5NPZ - chains A and B of the 3 polymer chains in the assembly; structure by X-ray diffraction, 1.43 A resolution.

Chain A:
Molecule: MHC class I antigen
Organism: Sus scrofa
Reference sequence: B1PJV3 (B1PJV3_PIG); residues 2-277 here correspond to UniProt positions 22-297 (UniProt number = residue number + 20)
Amino-acid sequence (277 residues; numbered 1 to 277; the number before each row is that of its first residue):
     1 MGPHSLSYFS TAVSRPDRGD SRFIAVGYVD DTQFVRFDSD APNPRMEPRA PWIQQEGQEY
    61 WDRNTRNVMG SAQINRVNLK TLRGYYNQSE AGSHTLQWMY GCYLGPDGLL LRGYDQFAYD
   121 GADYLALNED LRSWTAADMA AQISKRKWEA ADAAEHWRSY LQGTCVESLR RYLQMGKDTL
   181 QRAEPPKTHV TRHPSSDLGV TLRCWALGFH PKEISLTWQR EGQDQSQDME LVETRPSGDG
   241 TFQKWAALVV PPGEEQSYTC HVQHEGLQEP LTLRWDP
Sequence notes: initiating methionine (1)
Cystine bridges: C102-C165, C204-C260

Chain B:
Molecule: Beta-2-microglobulin
Organism: Sus scrofa
Reference sequence: Q07717 (B2MG_PIG); residues 1-98 here correspond to UniProt positions 21-118 (UniProt number = residue number + 20)
Amino-acid sequence (99 residues; numbered 0 to 98; the number before each row is that of its first residue; numbering starts at 0):
     0 MVARPPKVQV YSRHPAENGK PNYLNCYVSG FHPPQIEIDL LKNGEKMNAE QSDLSFSKDW
    60 SFYLLVHTEF TPNAVDQYSC RVKHVTLDKP KIVKWDRDH
Sequence notes: initiating methionine (0)
Cystine bridges: C25-C79

Chain A / chain B interface:
Pairs across the interface (57; chain A residue first):
  F9(A) with F55(B)
  S10(A) with F55(B)
  T11(A) with F55(B); F61(B)
  V13(A) with Q34(B)
  I24(A) with L53(B)
  V26(A) with D52(B); L53(B); S54(B)
  Y28(A) with S54(B); Y62(B), hydrogen bond
  Q33(A) with D52(B), hydrogen bond
  R36(A) with D52(B), salt bridge
  R49(A) with D52(B), salt bridge
  T95(A) with P33(B)
  Q97(A) with H31(B), hydrogen bond; F55(B); W59(B), hydrogen bond (side chain-backbone); F61(B)
  W98(A) with F55(B)
  M99(A) with K57(B); W59(B), hydrophobic
  Q116(A) with W59(B)
  F117(A) with W59(B)
  A118(A) with W59(B), hydrophobic
  D120(A) with M0(B); H31(B)
  G121(A) with M0(B); R3(B), hydrogen bond (backbone-side chain); H31(B); W59(B)
  D123(A) with W59(B), hydrogen bond
  H193(A) with D97(B), salt bridge
  R203(A) with D97(B), hydrogen bond (side chain-backbone); H98(B)
  W205(A) with D97(B); H98(B)
  V232(A) with Q8(B)
  E233(A) with Q8(B), hydrogen bond (backbone-side chain); Y26(B); S28(B), hydrogen bond
  T234(A) with Y26(B)
  R235(A) with Q8(B), hydrogen bond; Y10(B); Y26(B); H98(B), hydrogen bond (side chain-backbone)
  P236(A) with Y10(B), hydrogen bond (backbone-side chain); N24(B); Y26(B)
  S237(A) with R12(B), hydrogen bond (backbone-side chain); N24(B), hydrogen bond (backbone-side chain)
  G238(A) with R12(B), hydrogen bond (backbone-side chain)
  D239(A) with R12(B)
  Q243(A) with Y10(B); S11(B), hydrogen bond (side chain-backbone); R12(B), hydrogen bond (side chain-backbone)
  W245(A) with H98(B), hydrogen bond (side chain-backbone)
Also at the interface, not in a pair above, chain A (35 interface residues in all): S93, A122
Also at the interface, not in a pair above, chain B (25 interface residues in all): K6, H13, L64

In short:
35 residues of chain A and 25 residues of chain B are in contact; the contacts include 18 hydrogen bonds and 3
salt bridges. Among the polar pairs are R36(A)-D52(B), R49(A)-D52(B) and H193(A)-D97(B).
Chain A is MHC class I antigen and chain B is Beta-2-microglobulin, both from Sus scrofa; the structure,
Porcine (Sus scrofa) Major Histocompatibility Complex, class I, presenting EFEDLTFLA, was determined by X-ray
diffraction together with 5NQ0, 5NQ1, 5NQ2 and 5NQ3 from the same study.
